Entry 8T8F (electron microscopy, 4.80 A resolution (low resolution: residue-level contacts below are approximate; hydrogen-bond / salt-bridge calls are withheld)); this record covers chains E and G of the 5 polymer chains in the assembly.

[Chain E]
Name: Structural maintenance of chromosomes protein 6
Source organism: Saccharomyces cerevisiae W303
UniProt: Q12749 (SMC6_YEAST); numbering as in UniProt (aligned over 1-1114)
Chain sequence (1114 residues; row label = number of the first residue in the row):
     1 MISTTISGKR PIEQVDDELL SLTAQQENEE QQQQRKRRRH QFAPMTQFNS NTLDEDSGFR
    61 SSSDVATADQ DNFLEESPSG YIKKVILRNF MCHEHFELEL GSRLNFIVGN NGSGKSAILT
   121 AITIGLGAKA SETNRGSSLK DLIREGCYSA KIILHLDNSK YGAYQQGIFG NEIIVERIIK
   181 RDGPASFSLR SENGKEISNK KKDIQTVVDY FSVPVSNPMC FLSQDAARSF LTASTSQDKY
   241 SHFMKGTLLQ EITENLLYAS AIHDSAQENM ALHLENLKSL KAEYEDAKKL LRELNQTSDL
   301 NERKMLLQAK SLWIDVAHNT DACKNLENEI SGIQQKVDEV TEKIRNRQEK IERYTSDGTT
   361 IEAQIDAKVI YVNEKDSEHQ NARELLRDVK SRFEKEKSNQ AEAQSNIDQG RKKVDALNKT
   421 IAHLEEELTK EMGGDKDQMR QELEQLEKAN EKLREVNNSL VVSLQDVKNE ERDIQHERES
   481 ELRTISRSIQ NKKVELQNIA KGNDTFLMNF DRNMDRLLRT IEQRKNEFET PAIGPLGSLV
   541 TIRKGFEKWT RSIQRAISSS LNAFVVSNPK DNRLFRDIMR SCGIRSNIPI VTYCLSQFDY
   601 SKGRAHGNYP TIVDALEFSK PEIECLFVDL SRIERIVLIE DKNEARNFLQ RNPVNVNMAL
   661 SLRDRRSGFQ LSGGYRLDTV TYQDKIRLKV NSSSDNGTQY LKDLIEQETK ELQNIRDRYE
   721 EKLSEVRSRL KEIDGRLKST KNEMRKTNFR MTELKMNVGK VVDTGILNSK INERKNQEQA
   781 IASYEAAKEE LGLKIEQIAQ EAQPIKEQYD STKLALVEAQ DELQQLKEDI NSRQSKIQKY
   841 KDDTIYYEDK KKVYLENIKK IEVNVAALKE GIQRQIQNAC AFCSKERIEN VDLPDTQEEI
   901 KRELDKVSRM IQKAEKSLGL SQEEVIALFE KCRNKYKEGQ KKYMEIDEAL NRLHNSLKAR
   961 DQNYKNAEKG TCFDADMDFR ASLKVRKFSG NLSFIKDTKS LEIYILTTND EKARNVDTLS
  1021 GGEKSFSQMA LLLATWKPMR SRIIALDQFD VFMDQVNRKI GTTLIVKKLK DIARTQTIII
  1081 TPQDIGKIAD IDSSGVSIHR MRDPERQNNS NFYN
Not modelled in the structure: 1-78, 98-109, 211-215, 222-223, 289-922, 1085-1114
Construct notes: engineered mutation Gln1048 (Glu in Q12749)
Swiss-Prot annotation at these positions:
  - motif: Arg35 to Arg39 (Nuclear localization signal)
  - binding site (ATP): Gly109 to Ser116

[Chain G]
Name: Non-structural maintenance of chromosome element 4
Source organism: Saccharomyces cerevisiae W303
UniProt: P43124 (NSE4_YEAST); residues 1-402 here = UniProt positions 1-402
Chain sequence (402 residues; each row starts with the number of its first residue):
     1 MSSTVISRKR RNSTVTEPDS SGETRKQKKS RSDEKSSSSK DGDPQLEFKV LQGYRDLESE
    61 MHKGRAQVTR TGDIGVAMDN LNAVDSLFNK VIGIKNNGLF AHDARAMVSI SELAQISVRN
   121 LKFDDSRSMV NLENIVNSLK RYMLKEHFKL NNIAENRNDL TLAADEQSAA DQQEESDGDI
   181 DRTPDDNHTD KATSSFKATS MRHSYLQQFS HYNEFSQFNW FRIGALYNTI SKNAPITDHL
   241 MGPLSIEKKP RVLTQRRRNN DQVGEKITAE KITQHSLNST QQETTPEQVK KCFKKLSKKL
   301 GPEGSINLFK FIIDPNSFSR SIENLFYTSF LIKEGKLLME HDEEGLPTIK IKQSISHTDS
   361 RSKEIERQRR RAAHQNHIIF QMDMPTWRKL IKKYNITSPF LD
Not modelled in the structure: 1-284, 400-402

[How chain E and chain G interact]
Residue-residue contacts (6):
  Thr1008(E) - Glu364(G)
  Asn1009(E) - Gln368(G)
  Asn1009(E) - Arg371(G)
  Val1056(E) - Glu287(G)
  Val1056(E) - Phe330(G)
  Lys1059(E) - Glu287(G)
Other interface residues (no listed pair), chain E (6 interface residues in all): Asp1010, Gln1055
Other interface residues (no listed pair), chain G (6 interface residues in all): Pro286

[Overview]
Chain E and chain G each contribute 6 residues to their interface. Curated annotation (UniProt) lists 8
ATP-binding residues on chain E.
Chain E is Structural maintenance of chromosomes protein 6 and chain G is Non-structural maintenance of
chromosome element 4, both from Saccharomyces cerevisiae W303; the structure, Smc5/6 8mer, was determined by
electron microscopy (same publication as 8T8E).
